Entry 9EVZ (electron microscopy, 2.92 A resolution); this record covers chains H and L of the 8 polymer chains in the assembly.

# Chain H
Protein: ELC07 heavy chain
Source organism: Homo sapiens
Chain sequence (268 residues; row label = number of the first residue in the row; a row labelled like 82A-82C holds insertion residues (82A, then the next letters in order); numbers below 1 keep their minus sign (Met-19 is residue -19)):
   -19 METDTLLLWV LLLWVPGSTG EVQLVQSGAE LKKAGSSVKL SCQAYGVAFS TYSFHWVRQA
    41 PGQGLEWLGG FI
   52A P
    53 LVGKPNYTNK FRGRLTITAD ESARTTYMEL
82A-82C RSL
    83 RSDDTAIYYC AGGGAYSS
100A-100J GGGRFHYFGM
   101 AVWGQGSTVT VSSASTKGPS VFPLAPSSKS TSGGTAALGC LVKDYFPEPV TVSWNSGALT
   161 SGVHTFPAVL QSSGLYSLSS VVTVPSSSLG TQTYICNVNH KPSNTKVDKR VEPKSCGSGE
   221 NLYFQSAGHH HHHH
Not modelled in the structure: -19 to 0, 217-234
Cystine bridges: Cys22-Cys92, Cys140-Cys196

# Chain L
Protein: ELC07 light chain
Source organism: Homo sapiens
Chain sequence (235 residues; row label = number of the first residue in the row; numbers below 1 keep their minus sign (Met-20 is residue -20)):
   -20 MTQTPASLLF LLLLWLPGAK CDIQLTQSPS TLSAPVGAGV TITCQASQSI SNGLAWYQQK
    40 PGRAPKMLIT EGSSLKSGVP DRFRGSGSGT HFILTISDLQ PDDSATYFCQ QYNTFPWTFG
   100 RGTKVEIKRT VAAPSVFIFP PSDEQLKSGT ASVVCLLNNF YPREAKVQWK VDNALQSGNS
   160 QESVTEQDSK DSTYSLSSTL TLSKADYEKH KVYACEVTHQ GLSSPVTKSF NRGEC
Not modelled in the structure: -20 to 1
Cystine bridges: Cys23-Cys88, Cys134-Cys194

# Chain H / chain L interface
Contacting residue pairs (59):
  His35(H) - Trp96(L)
  Gln39(H) - Gln38(L)  hydrogen bond
  Leu45(H) - Pro44(L)  hydrophobic
  Leu45(H) - Phe98(L)
  Trp47(H) - Phe94(L)  hydrophobic
  Trp47(H) - Pro95(L)  hydrophobic
  Trp47(H) - Trp96(L)
  Trp47(H) - Phe98(L)  hydrophobic
  Asn58(H) - Phe94(L)
  Tyr91(H) - Arg42(L)
  Tyr91(H) - Ala43(L)  hydrophobic
  Tyr100G(H) - Tyr91(L)
  Tyr100G(H) - Trp96(L)  hydrophobic
  Phe100H(H) - Thr49(L)  hydrogen bond (backbone-side chain)
  Phe100H(H) - Tyr91(L)
  Gly100I(H) - Tyr36(L)
  Met100J(H) - Tyr36(L)  hydrogen bond (backbone-side chain)
  Met100J(H) - Met46(L)
  Met100J(H) - Gln89(L)
  Met100J(H) - Phe98(L)  hydrophobic
  Trp103(H) - Tyr36(L)
  Trp103(H) - Pro44(L)
  Gly104(H) - Ala43(L)
  Val121(H) - Glu123(L)
  Phe122(H) - Ser121(L)
  Phe122(H) - Glu123(L)
  Phe122(H) - Gln124(L)
  Pro123(H) - Ser121(L)
  Leu124(H) - Phe118(L)  hydrophobic
  Leu124(H) - Val133(L)  hydrophobic
  Ala125(H) - Phe118(L)
  Lys129(H) - Ile117(L)
  Lys129(H) - Ser208(L)
  Ser130(H) - Phe116(L)
  Ser130(H) - Phe118(L)
  Ser132(H) - Phe116(L)
  Ala137(H) - Phe118(L)
  Leu141(H) - Ser131(L)
  Leu141(H) - Val133(L)  hydrophobic
  Lys143(H) - Gln124(L)
  Lys143(H) - Ser131(L)
  His164(H) - Asn137(L)  hydrogen bond
  His164(H) - Asn138(L)
  Phe166(H) - Ser162(L)
  Phe166(H) - Thr164(L)
  Phe166(H) - Ser174(L)
  Phe166(H) - Leu175(L)
  Phe166(H) - Ser176(L)
  Pro167(H) - Ser162(L)
  Pro167(H) - Val163(L)
  Val169(H) - Glu161(L)
  Val169(H) - Ser162(L)
  Leu170(H) - Gln160(L)  hydrogen bond (backbone-side chain)
  Gln171(H) - Gln160(L)
  Val181(H) - Leu135(L)  hydrophobic
  Thr183(H) - Asn137(L)
  Lys209(H) - Glu123(L)  salt bridge
  Ser215(H) - Cys214(L)
  Cys216(H) - Cys214(L)  disulfide
Also at the interface, not in a pair above, chain H (46 interface residues in all): Val37, Gly44, Glu46, Thr60, Ala101, Ser128, Thr131, Thr135, Leu138, Thr165, Ser179, Lys214
Also at the interface, not in a pair above, chain L (44 interface residues in all): Glu50, Lys55, Phe87, Pro120, Asp122, Asp167, Thr178, Thr180, Lys207, Phe209
Inter-chain disulfides: Cys216(H)-Cys214(L)

# Summary
The interface between chain H and chain L involves 46 residues on one side and 44 on the other, with 1
disulfide bond, 5 hydrogen bonds and 1 salt bridge. Polar contacts include Lys209(H)-Glu123(L),
Gln39(H)-Gln38(L) and Met100J(H)-Tyr36(L).
Chain H is ELC07 heavy chain and chain L is ELC07 light chain, both from Homo sapiens; the structure, HIV-1
envelope glycoprotein (BG505 gp140 SOSIP.664) trimer in complex with ELC07 broadly neutralizing antibody, was
determined by electron microscopy.
